Entry 2PJP (X-ray diffraction, 2.30 A resolution); this record covers chains B and A.

[Chain B]
Molecule: Secis RNA
Sequence (23 nucleotides; numbered 12 to 34; the number before each row is that of its first residue):
    12 GGCGGUUGCAGGUCUGCACCGCC
Bound ions: Mg2+ near G12 (its only coordinating residue here)

[Chain A]
Protein: Selenocysteine-specific elongation factor
Organism: Escherichia coli
UniProtKB: P14081 (SELB_ECOLI); numbering as in UniProt (aligned over 487-607)
Chain sequence (121 residues; numbered 487 to 607; the number before each row is that of its first residue):
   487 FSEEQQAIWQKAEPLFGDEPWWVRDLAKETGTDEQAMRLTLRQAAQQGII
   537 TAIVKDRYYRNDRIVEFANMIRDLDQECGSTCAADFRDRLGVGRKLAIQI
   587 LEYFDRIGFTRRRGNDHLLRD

[Chain B / chain A interface]
Contacting residue pairs (21):
  U17(B) - Trp508(A)  base contact
  U17(B) - Val509(A)  base contact
  U17(B) - Arg510(A)  hydrogen bond to the base
  U17(B) - Asp542(A)  hydrogen bond to the base
  U18(B) - Trp508(A)  phosphate contact
  U18(B) - Lys581(A)  salt bridge to the phosphate
  G19(B) - Lys581(A)  salt bridge to the phosphate
  C20(B) - Gly579(A)  hydrogen bond to the phosphate
  A21(B) - Arg573(A)  salt bridge to the phosphate
  A21(B) - Gly579(A)  phosphate contact
  A21(B) - Arg580(A)  hydrogen bond to the phosphate
  G22(B) - Arg573(A)  salt bridge to the phosphate
  G22(B) - Arg580(A)  salt bridge to the phosphate
  G23(B) - Arg580(A)  salt bridge to the phosphate
  G23(B) - Ile584(A)  base contact
  G23(B) - Glu588(A)  hydrogen bond to the base
  G23(B) - Arg598(A)  hydrogen bond to the sugar
  G23(B) - Asn601(A)  base contact
  G23(B) - His603(A)  hydrogen bond to the base
  U24(B) - Arg580(A)  hydrogen bond to the base
  U24(B) - Ile584(A)  base contact
Also at the interface, not in a pair above, chain A (18 interface residues in all): Glu520, Arg524, Lys541, Arg543, Ala569

[Overview]
Chain B and chain A form an interface of 8 and 18 residues respectively; the contacts include 8 hydrogen bonds
and 6 salt bridges. Polar pairs include U17(B)-Arg510(A), U17(B)-Asp542(A) and G23(B)-Glu588(A).
Chain B is Secis RNA and chain A is Selenocysteine-specific elongation factor (Escherichia coli); the
structure, Structure of the mRNA-binding domain of elongation factor SelB from E.coli in complex with SECIS
RNA, was determined by X-ray diffraction, deposited together with 2PLY.
